PDB entry 5VTI | X-ray diffraction, 1.80 A resolution | chain A

== Chain A ==
Name: Peptidyl-prolyl cis-trans isomerase NIMA-interacting 1
Notes: fragment: WW domain sequence 3
UniProtKB: Q13526 (PIN1_HUMAN); aligned to UniProt positions 6-37 over residues 6-37 (the alignment contains insertions or deletions, so no single offset holds)
Sequence (32 residues; row label = number of the first residue in the row):
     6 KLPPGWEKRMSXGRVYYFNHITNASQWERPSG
Unresolved in the structure: 37
Modified / non-standard residues: XZP ((1R,2R)-2-aminocyclopentane-1-carboxylic acid) at position 17
Construct notes: engineered mutation XZP_17 (Ser19 in Q13526)
What the authors report for this chain:
  - interface residues: Pro9

== In short ==
From the paper: the interface residue Pro9.
Chain A is Peptidyl-prolyl cis-trans isomerase NIMA-interacting 1; the structure, Structure of Pin1 WW Domain
Sequence 3 with [R,R]-ACPC Loop Substitution, was determined by X-ray diffraction together with 5VTJ and 5VTK
from the same study.
